4XQO - chains D and F of the 6 polymer chains in the assembly; structure by X-ray diffraction, 2.85 A resolution.

Chain D (and F):
Name: Hemagglutinin HA2 chain
Organism: Influenza A virus
Notes: chain F of this document is another copy of the same molecule, construct and numbering; everything in this record applies to it too
UniProtKB: A0A059T4A1 (A0A059T4A1_9INFA); residues 1-174 here correspond to UniProt positions 341-514 (UniProt number = residue number + 340)
Chain sequence (181 residues; row label = number of the first residue in the row):
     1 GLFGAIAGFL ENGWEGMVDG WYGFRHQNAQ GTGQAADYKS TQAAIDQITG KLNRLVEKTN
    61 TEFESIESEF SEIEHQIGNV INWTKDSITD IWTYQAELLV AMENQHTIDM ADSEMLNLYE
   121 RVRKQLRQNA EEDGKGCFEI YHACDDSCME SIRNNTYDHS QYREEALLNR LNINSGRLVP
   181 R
Not modelled in the structure: 1, 23, 58-59, 173-181 (chain F: 1, 30-33, 59, 173-181)
Sequence notes: expression tag (175-181)
Cystine bridges: Cys-144/Cys-148

Interface between chain D and chain F:
Pairs across the interface (48):
  Leu-2(D) with Phe-3(F), hydrophobic; Asp-109(F); Met-110(F), hydrophobic; Ser-113(F), hydrogen bond (backbone-side chain); Asn-117(F)
  Phe-3(D) with Phe-3(F), hydrophobic; Asn-117(F)
  Gly-4(D) with Asn-117(F)
  Phe-9(D) with Arg-121(F)
  Gln-76(D) with Ile-73(F); Ile-77(F)
  Ile-77(D) with Ile-77(F), hydrophobic
  Asn-79(D) with Glu-64(F); Ile-66(F)
  Val-80(D) with Ile-81(F), hydrophobic
  Trp-83(D) with Phe-63(F); Glu-64(F); Ile-66(F), hydrophobic; Thr-84(F); Lys-85(F)
  Thr-84(D) with Thr-84(F)
  Ser-87(D) with Phe-63(F)
  Asp-90(D) with Thr-61(F), hydrogen bond; Phe-63(F)
  Ile-91(D) with Ile-91(F), hydrophobic; Trp-92(F)
  Tyr-94(D) with Lys-58(F); Trp-92(F), hydrophobic; Gln-95(F), hydrogen bond (side chain-backbone); Leu-99(F)
  Gln-95(D) with Gln-95(F), hydrogen bond
  Leu-98(D) with Leu-99(F), hydrophobic; Met-102(F), hydrophobic
  Gln-105(D) with His-106(F), hydrogen bond
  Tyr-119(D) with Lys-124(F)
  Arg-123(D) with Arg-123(F)
  Glu-131(D) with Arg-127(F), salt bridge; Gln-128(F)
  Glu-132(D) with Arg-123(F), salt bridge; Arg-127(F)
  Asp-133(D) with Arg-127(F)
  Gly-134(D) with Arg-121(F), hydrogen bond (backbone-side chain)
  Glu-139(D) with Arg-127(F), salt bridge
  Tyr-141(D) with Arg-127(F)
  Arg-170(D) with Gln-128(F); Leu-167(F)
  Leu-171(D) with Leu-171(F), hydrophobic
  Asn-172(D) with Glu-164(F)
Interface residues without a listed pair, chain D (33 interface residues in all): Asp-86, Ile-88, Met-102, Asp-109, Glu-120
Interface residues without a listed pair, chain F (32 interface residues in all): Gln-47, Ile-88, Glu-114

Summary:
33 residues of chain D face 32 of chain F across their interface; the contacts include 6 hydrogen bonds and 3
salt bridges. Polar pairs include Glu-131(D)/Arg-127(F), Glu-132(D)/Arg-123(F) and Glu-139(D)/Arg-127(F).
Chain D and chain F are both Hemagglutinin HA2 chain (Influenza A virus); the structure, Crystal structure of
hemagglutinin from Jiangxi-Donghu (2013) H10N8 influenza virus in complex with 6'-SLN, was determined by X-ray
diffraction together with 4XQ5 and 4XQU from the same study.
